Entry 2RGC (X-ray diffraction, 1.60 A resolution); this record covers chain A.

Chain A:
Name: GTPase HRas
From: Homo sapiens
Reference sequence: P01112 (RASH_HUMAN); numbering as in UniProt (aligned over 1-166)
Chain sequence (166 residues; each row starts with the number of its first residue):
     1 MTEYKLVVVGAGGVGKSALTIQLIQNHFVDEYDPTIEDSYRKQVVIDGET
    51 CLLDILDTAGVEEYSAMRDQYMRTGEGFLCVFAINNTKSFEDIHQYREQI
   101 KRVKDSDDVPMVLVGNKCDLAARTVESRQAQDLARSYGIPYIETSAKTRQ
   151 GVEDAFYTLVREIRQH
Sequence notes: engineered mutation Val-61 (Gln in P01112)
Metal / ion sites: Mg2+: Ser-17, Thr-35 (together with GMP-PNP); Ca2+: Glu-31, Asp-33
Residues lining bound ligands: GMP-PNP (GNP; phosphoaminophosphonic acid-guanylate ester): Ala-11, Gly-12, Gly-13, Val-14, Gly-15, Lys-16, Ser-17, Ala-18, Phe-28, Val-29, Asp-30, Glu-31, Tyr-32, Asp-33, Pro-34, Thr-35, Thr-58, Ala-59, Gly-60, Val-61, Asn-116, Lys-117, Asp-119, Leu-120, Thr-144, Ser-145, Ala-146, Lys-147
What the authors report for this chain:
  - contacts within the chain: Tyr-32/Pro-34 (hydrophobic contact), Pro-34/Tyr-64 (hydrophobic contact), Val-61/Tyr-64
  - binding site for GMP-PNP: Tyr-32, Thr-35
  - catalytic residues: Tyr-32 (proposed by the authors, not directly observed)

Summary:
Chain A binds GMP-PNP. Ser-17 and Thr-35 form the Mg2+ site. Glu-31 and Asp-33 coordinate Ca2+. The paper
reports the catalytic residue Tyr-32; a binding site for GMP-PNP at Tyr-32 and Thr-35.
Chain A is GTPase HRas (Homo sapiens); the structure, Crystal structure of H-RasQ61V-GppNHp, was determined by
X-ray diffraction, deposited together with 2RGA, 2RGB, 2RGD, 2RGE and 2RGG.
